PDB entry 3K9W | X-ray diffraction, 1.60 A resolution | chain A

[Chain A]
Molecule: Phosphopantetheine adenylyltransferase
From: Burkholderia pseudomallei
Notes: EC 2.7.7.3
Reference sequence: Q3JW91 (COAD_BURP1); numbering as in UniProt (aligned over 1-166)
Chain sequence (187 residues; numbered -20 to 166; the number before each row is that of its first residue; numbers below 1 keep their minus sign (Met-20 is residue -20)):
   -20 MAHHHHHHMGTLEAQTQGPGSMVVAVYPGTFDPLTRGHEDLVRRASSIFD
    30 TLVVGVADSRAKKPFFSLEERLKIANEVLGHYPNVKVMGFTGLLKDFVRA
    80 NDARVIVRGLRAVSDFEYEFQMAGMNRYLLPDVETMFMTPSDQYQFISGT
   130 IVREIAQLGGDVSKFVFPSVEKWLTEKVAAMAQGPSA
Disordered / not traced: -20 to -2, 162-166
Differences from the reference sequence: expression tag (-20 to 0)
Residues lining bound ligands:
  - 4'-diphospho pantetheine (4PS): Pro7, Gly8, Thr9, Phe10, His17, Ala36, Ser38, Lys41, Phe69, Gly71, Leu72, Leu73, Arg87, Tyr97, Met101, Asn105, Ile130, Glu133, Ile134, Leu137
  - adenine (ADE): Tyr6, Gly16, His17, Leu20, Gly88, Arg90, Pro119, Tyr123, Ile126
UniProt features mapped onto this chain:
  - binding site (ATP): Tyr6 to Phe10, His17, Gly88 to Arg90, Glu98, Tyr123 to Thr129
  - binding site (substrate): Thr9, Lys41, Leu73, Arg87
  - site: His17 (Transition state stabilizer)

[Summary]
Chain A binds 4'-diphospho pantetheine and adenine. UniProt lists 17 ATP-binding residues and 4
substrate-binding residues.
Chain A is Phosphopantetheine adenylyltransferase (Burkholderia pseudomallei); the structure, Crystal
structure of phosphopantetheine adenylyltransferase from Burkholderia pseudomallei with hydrolyzed
3'-dephospho Coenzyme A, was determined by X-ray diffraction (same publication as 3PXU).
